PDB entry 6MMU | electron microscopy, 5.30 A resolution (low resolution: residue-level contacts below are approximate; hydrogen-bond / salt-bridge calls are withheld) | chains A and B of the 4 polymer chains in the assembly

== Chain A ==
Protein: Glutamate receptor ionotropic, NMDA 1
Organism: Rattus norvegicus
UniProtKB: P35439 (NMDZ1_RAT), isoform P35439-5; numbering as in UniProt (aligned over 1-838)
Sequence (838 residues; row label = number of the first residue in the row):
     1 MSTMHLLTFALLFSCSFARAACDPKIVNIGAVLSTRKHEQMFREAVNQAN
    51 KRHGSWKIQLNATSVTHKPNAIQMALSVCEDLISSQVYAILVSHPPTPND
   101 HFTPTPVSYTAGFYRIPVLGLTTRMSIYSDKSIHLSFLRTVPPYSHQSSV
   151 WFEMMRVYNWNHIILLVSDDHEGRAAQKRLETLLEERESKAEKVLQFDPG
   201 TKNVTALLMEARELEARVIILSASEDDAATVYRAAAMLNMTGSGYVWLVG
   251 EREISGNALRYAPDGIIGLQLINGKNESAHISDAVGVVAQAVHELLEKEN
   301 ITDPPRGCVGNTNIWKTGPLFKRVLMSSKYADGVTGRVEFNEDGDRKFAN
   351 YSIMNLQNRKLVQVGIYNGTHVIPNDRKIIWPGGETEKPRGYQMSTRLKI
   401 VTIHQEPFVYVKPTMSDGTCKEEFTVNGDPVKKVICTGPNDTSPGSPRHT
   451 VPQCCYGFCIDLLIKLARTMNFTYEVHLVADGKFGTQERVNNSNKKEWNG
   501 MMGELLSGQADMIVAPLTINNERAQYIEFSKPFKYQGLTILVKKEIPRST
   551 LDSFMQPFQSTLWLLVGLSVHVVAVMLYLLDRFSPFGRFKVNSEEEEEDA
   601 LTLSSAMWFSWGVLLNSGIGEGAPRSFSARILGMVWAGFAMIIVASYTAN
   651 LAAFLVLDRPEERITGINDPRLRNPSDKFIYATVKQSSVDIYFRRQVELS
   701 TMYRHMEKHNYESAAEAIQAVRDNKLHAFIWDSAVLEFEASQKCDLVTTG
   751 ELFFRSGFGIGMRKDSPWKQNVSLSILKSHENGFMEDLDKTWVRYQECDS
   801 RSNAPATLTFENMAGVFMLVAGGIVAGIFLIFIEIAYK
Not modelled in the structure: 1-24, 545-559, 586-600, 621-626, 798-806
Disulfide bonds: Cys420-Cys454, Cys436-Cys455
Covalently attached groups: N-acetylglucosamine (NAG) linked to Asn61, Asn203, Asn239, Asn276, Asn300, Asn350, Asn368, Asn440, Asn471, Asn491, Asn771
UniProt features mapped onto this chain:
  - region: Leu603 to Pro624 (Pore-forming)
  - binding site (glycine): Pro516, Thr518, Arg523, Ser688, Asp732
  - glycosylation (N-linked (GlcNAc...) asparagine): Asn61, Asn203, Asn239, Asn276, Asn300, Asn350, Asn368, Asn440, Asn471, Asn491, Asn674, Asn771

== Chain B ==
Protein: Glutamate receptor ionotropic, NMDA 2A
Organism: Rattus norvegicus
UniProtKB: Q00959 (NMDE1_RAT); residue numbers follow UniProt; this construct covers 1-837
Sequence (837 residues; row label = number of the first residue in the row):
     1 MGRLGYWTLLVLPALLVWRDPAQNAAAEKGPPALNIAVLLGHSHDVTERE
    51 LRNLWGPEQATGLPLDVNVVALLMNRTDPKSLITHVCDLMSGARIHGLVF
   101 GDDTDQEAVAQMLDFISSQTFIPILGIHGGASMIMADKDPTSTFFQFGAS
   151 IQQQATVMLKIMQDYDWHVFSLVTTIFPGYRDFISFIKTTVDNSFVGWDM
   201 QNVITLDTSFEDAKTQVQLKKIHSSVILLYCSKDEAVLILSEARSLGLTG
   251 YDFFWIVPSLVSGNTELIPKEFPSGLISVSYDDWDYSLEARVRDGLGILT
   301 TAASSMLEKFSYIPEAKASCYGQAEKPETPLHTLHQFMVNVTWDGKDLSF
   351 TEEGYQVHPRLVVIVLNKDREWEKVGKWENQTLSLRHAVWPRYKSFSDCE
   401 PDDNHLSIVTLEEAPFVIVEDIDPLTETCVRNTVPCRKFVKINNSTNEGM
   451 NVKKCCKGFCIDILKKLSRTVKFTYDLYLVTNGKHGKKVNNVWNGMIGEV
   501 VYQRAVMAVGSLTINEERSEVVDFSVPFVETGISVMVSRSNGTVSPSAFL
   551 EPFSASVWVMMFVMLLIVSAIAVFVFEYFSPVGYNRNLAKGKAPHGPSFT
   601 IGKAIWLLWGLVFNNSVPVQNPKGTTSKIMVSVWAFFAVIFLASYTANLA
   651 AFMIQEEFVDQVTGLSDKKFQRPHDYSPPFRFGTVPNGSTERNIRNNYPY
   701 MHQYMTRFNQRGVEDALVSLKTGKLDAFIYDAAVLNYKAGRDEGCKLVTI
   751 GSGYIFATTGYGIALQKGSPWKRQIDLALLQFVGDGEMEELETLWLTGIC
   801 HNEKNEVMSSQLDIDNMAGVFYMLAAAMALSLITFIW
Not modelled in the structure: 1-33, 324-329, 539-554, 580-597, 801-808
Disulfide bonds: Cys87-Cys320, Cys429-Cys455, Cys745-Cys800
Covalently attached groups: N-acetylglucosamine (NAG) linked to Asn75, Asn340, Asn380, Asn443, Asn444, Asn687
Sequence notes: conflict Thr758 (Ser in Q00959)
Reported in the primary citation:
  - post-translational modification sites: Asn687

== How chain A and chain B interact ==
Contacting residue pairs (87; chain A residue first):
  Asn70(A) with Cys320(B); Tyr321(B); Gly322(B); Gln323(B)
  Ala71(A) with Gln323(B)
  Ile72(A) with Gln119(B)
  Gln73(A) with Cys320(B); Tyr321(B)
  Leu76(A) with Ile83(B)
  Glu80(A) with Lys80(B)
  Pro106(A) with Phe115(B)
  Tyr109(A) with Gln111(B); Met112(B)
  Phe113(A) with Pro79(B); Gln106(B); Val109(B)
  Arg115(A) with Gln106(B); Glu107(B)
  Asp130(A) with Arg181(B)
  Lys131(A) with Pro178(B)
  Ser132(A) with Ala136(B); Pro178(B); Gly179(B)
  His171(A) with Pro140(B)
  Lys178(A) with Arg181(B)
  Gly307(A) with Asp78(B)
  Cys308(A) with Arg76(B); Asp78(B); Lys80(B)
  Val309(A) with Arg76(B)
  Gly310(A) with Arg76(B); Thr77(B); Asp78(B)
  Thr312(A) with Thr77(B)
  Ile314(A) with Asp234(B)
  Pro319(A) with Ser209(B)
  Arg489(A) with Asn193(B); Ser194(B); Phe195(B)
  Asn494(A) with Asn193(B)
  Lys496(A) with Asp192(B); Asn193(B)
  Ser560(A) with Gln811(B)
  Leu562(A) with Gln811(B); Asp813(B); Ile814(B); Met817(B)
  Leu565(A) with Met817(B)
  Ser569(A) with Phe821(B)
  Met576(A) with Met828(B)
  Leu580(A) with Ser831(B); Phe835(B)
  Ser584(A) with Phe835(B)
  Phe609(A) with Pro618(B)
  Val613(A) with Val617(B)
  Leu615(A) with Asn615(B)
  Asn616(A) with Asn615(B); Ser616(B)
  Ser617(A) with Ser616(B)
  Ile619(A) with Pro618(B)
  Gly620(A) with Pro618(B)
  Arg630(A) with Trp606(B)
  Leu632(A) with Ala827(B); Ser831(B)
  Met634(A) with Ile605(B); Trp606(B); Trp609(B)
  Val635(A) with Trp609(B)
  Trp636(A) with Leu824(B)
  Ala637(A) with Asn615(B)
  Gly638(A) with Phe613(B)
  Phe639(A) with Val820(B)
  Ala640(A) with Asn615(B)
  Met641(A) with Phe613(B); Asn615(B)
  Ile642(A) with Tyr645(B)
  Ala645(A) with Leu649(B)
  Ala649(A) with Leu649(B)
  Asn650(A) with Gln811(B)
  Ala652(A) with Met653(B)
  Ala653(A) with Met653(B)
  Leu657(A) with Met653(B)
  Val697(A) with Val430(B); Arg431(B); Asn432(B)
  Ser700(A) with Val430(B)
  Arg704(A) with Glu420(B)
Also at the interface, not in a pair above, chain A (73 interface residues in all): Pro69, Thr105, Thr110, Ile133, Leu135, Asn311, Arg323, Lys495, Val566, Gly612, Ser646, Pro670, Arg695, Glu698
Also at the interface, not in a pair above, chain B (65 interface residues in all): Cys87, Asp137, Thr208, Glu211, Gly610, Leu642, Thr646, Thr797, Ser809, Leu812, Met823

== Summary ==
73 residues of chain A face 65 of chain B across their interface. Covalently linked N-acetylglucosamine: at
Asn61(A), Asn203(A), Asn239(A), Asn276(A), Asn300(A) and Asn350(A) and 5 more. Covalently linked
N-acetylglucosamine: at Asn75(B), Asn340(B), Asn380(B), Asn443(B), Asn444(B) and Asn687(B). UniProt lists 5
glycine-binding residues on chain A. From the paper: a modification site at Asn687(B).
Chain A is Glutamate receptor ionotropic, NMDA 1 and chain B is Glutamate receptor ionotropic, NMDA 2A, both
from Rattus norvegicus; the structure, Triheteromeric NMDA receptor GluN1/GluN2A/GluN2A* in the
'2-Knuckle-Asymmetric' conformation, in complex with glycine and glutamate, in the ..., was determined by
electron microscopy (same publication as 6MM9, 6MMA, 6MMB, 6MMG, 6MMH, 6MMI and 12 further entries).
